PDB entry 6B3A | X-ray diffraction, 1.78 A resolution | chain A

[Chain A]
Molecule: AprA Methyltransferase 1
Organism: Moorea bouillonii
UniProtKB: A0A1U7N2Z8 (A0A1U7N2Z8_9CYAN); residue numbers follow UniProt; this construct covers 2-629
Amino-acid sequence (652 residues; numbered -22 to 629; the number before each row is that of its first residue; numbers below 1 keep their minus sign (Met-22 is residue -22)):
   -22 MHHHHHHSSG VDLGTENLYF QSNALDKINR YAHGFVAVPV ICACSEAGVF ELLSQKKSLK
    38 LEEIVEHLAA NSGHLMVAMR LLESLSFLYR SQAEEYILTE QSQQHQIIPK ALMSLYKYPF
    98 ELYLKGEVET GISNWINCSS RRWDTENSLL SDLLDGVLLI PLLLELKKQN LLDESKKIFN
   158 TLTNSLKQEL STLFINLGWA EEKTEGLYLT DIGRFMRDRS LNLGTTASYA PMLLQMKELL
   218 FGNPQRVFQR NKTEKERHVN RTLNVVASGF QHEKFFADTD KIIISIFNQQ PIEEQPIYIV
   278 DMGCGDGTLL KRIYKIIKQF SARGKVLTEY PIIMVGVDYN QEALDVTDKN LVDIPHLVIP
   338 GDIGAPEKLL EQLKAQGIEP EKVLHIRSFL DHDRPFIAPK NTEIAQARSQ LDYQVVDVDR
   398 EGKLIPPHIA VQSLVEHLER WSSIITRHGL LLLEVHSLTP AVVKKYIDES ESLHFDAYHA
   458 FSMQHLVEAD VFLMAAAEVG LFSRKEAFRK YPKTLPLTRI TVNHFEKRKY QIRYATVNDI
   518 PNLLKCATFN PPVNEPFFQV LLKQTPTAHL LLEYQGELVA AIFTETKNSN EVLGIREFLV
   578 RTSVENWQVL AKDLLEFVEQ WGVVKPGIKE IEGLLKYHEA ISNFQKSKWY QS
Unresolved in the structure: -22 to -7, 179-183
Sequence notes: expression tag (-22 to 1); engineered mutation Ile274 (Ser in A0A1U7N2Z8), Pro528 (Gln in A0A1U7N2Z8)
Metal / ion sites: Mn2+: His369, His456, Gln461
Ligand contacts: S-adenosylmethionine (SAM): His249, Phe253, Met279, Gly280, Gly282, Asp315, Tyr316, Asn317, Ala320, Gly338, Asp339, Ile340, Ser365, Phe366, Leu367, Pro372
What the authors report for this chain:
  - Mn2+ coordination: His369, His456, Gln461
  - Mn2+ coordination through a water molecule: Asp370
  - mutagenesis - D370N: decreased catalytic activity
  - conformationally variable residues (order/disorder transition): Asn228 to Leu240
  - binding site for S-adenosylmethionine: His249
  - mutagenesis - H249A: abolished catalytic activity on malonyl-ACP
  - contacts within the chain: Tyr206-Gln461, His369-Glu431 (hydrogen bond)
  - mutagenesis - R196E, Y206F, K251E, R496A: abolished catalytic activity
  - catalytic residues: Ser245, Tyr455 (proposed by the authors, not directly observed)
  - mutagenesis - S245A, Y455F: abolished catalytic activity on second methyl transfer
  - mutagenesis - S274I/Q528P: unchanged catalytic activity

[Summary]
Chain A binds S-adenosylmethionine. His369, His456 and Gln461 form the Mn2+ site. The paper reports catalytic
residues Ser245 and Tyr455; R196E, Y206F and K251E, among others, abolish catalytic activity; 9 substitutions
were tested in all.
Chain A is AprA Methyltransferase 1 (Moorea bouillonii); the structure, AprA Methyltransferase 1 - GNAT
didomain in complex with Mn2+ and SAM, was determined by X-ray diffraction, deposited together with 6B39 and
6B3B.
